8RAM - chains A and N of the 19 polymer chains in the assembly; structure by electron microscopy, 2.80 A resolution.

== Chain A ==
Protein: DNA-directed RNA polymerase II subunit RPB1
From: Saccharomyces cerevisiae
Notes: EC 2.7.7.6
UniProt: P04050 (RPB1_YEAST); numbering as in UniProt (aligned over 1-1733)
Amino-acid sequence (1733 residues; numbered 1 to 1733; the number before each row is that of its first residue):
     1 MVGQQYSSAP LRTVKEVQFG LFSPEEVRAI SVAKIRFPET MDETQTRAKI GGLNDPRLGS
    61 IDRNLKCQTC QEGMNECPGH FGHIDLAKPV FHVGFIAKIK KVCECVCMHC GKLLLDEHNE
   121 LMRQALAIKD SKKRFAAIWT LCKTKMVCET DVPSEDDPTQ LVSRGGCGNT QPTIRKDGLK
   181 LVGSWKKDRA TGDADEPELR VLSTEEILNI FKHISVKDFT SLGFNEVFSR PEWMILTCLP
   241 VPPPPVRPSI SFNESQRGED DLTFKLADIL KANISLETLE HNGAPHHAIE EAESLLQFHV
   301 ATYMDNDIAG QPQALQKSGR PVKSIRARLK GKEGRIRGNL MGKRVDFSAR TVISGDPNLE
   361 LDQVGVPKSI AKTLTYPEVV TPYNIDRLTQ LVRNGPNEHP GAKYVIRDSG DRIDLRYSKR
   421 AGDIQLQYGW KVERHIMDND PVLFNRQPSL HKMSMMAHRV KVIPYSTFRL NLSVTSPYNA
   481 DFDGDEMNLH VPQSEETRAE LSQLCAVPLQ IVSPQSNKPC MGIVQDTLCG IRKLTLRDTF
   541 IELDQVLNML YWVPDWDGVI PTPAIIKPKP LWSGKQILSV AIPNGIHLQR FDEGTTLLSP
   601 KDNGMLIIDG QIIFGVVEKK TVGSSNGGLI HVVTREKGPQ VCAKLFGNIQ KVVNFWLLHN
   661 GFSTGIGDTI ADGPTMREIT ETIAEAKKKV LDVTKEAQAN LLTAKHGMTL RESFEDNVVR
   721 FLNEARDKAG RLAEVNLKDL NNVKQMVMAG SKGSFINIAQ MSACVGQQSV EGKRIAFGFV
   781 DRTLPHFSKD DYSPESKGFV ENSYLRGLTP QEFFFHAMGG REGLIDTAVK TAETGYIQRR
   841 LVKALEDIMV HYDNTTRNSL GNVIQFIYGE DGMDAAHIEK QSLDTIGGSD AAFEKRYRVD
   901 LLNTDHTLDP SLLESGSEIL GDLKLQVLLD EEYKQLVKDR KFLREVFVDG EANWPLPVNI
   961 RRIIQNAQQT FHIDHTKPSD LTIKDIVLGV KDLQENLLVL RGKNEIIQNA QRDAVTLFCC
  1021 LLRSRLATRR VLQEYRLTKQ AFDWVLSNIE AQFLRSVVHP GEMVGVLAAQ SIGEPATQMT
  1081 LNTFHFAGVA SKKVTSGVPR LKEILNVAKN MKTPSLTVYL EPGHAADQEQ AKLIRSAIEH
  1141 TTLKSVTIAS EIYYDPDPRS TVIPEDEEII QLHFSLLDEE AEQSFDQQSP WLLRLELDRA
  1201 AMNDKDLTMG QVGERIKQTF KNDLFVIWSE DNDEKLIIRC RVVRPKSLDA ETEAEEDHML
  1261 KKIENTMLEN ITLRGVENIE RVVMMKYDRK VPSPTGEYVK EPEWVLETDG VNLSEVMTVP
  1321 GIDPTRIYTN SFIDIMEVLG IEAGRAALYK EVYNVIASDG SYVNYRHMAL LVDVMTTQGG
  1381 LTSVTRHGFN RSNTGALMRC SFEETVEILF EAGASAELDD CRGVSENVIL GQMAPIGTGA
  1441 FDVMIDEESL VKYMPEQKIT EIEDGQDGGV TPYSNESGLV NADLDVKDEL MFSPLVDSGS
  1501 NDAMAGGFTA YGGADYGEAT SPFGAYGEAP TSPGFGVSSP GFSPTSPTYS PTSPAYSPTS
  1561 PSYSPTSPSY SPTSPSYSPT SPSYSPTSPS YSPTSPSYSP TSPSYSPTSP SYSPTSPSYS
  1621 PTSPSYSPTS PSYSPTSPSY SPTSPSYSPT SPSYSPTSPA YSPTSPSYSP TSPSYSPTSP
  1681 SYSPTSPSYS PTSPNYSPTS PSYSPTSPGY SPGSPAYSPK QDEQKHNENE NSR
Not modelled in the structure: 1-3, 186-196, 253-256, 1080-1092, 1176-1186, 1245-1256, 1455-1733
Ion coordination: Zn2+ site 1: Cys-67, Cys-77; Zn2+ site 2: Cys-107, Cys-110, Cys-167; Mg2+: Asp-481, Asp-483, Asp-485 (shared with 1 residue of chain P)
Swiss-Prot annotation at these positions:
  - region: Pro-248 to Asp-260 (Lid loop), Asn-306 to Lys-323 (Rudder loop), Pro-810 to Glu-822 (Bridging helix)
  - binding site (Zn(2+)): Cys-67, Cys-70, Cys-77, His-80, Cys-107, Cys-110, Cys-148, Cys-167
  - binding site (Mg(2+)): Asp-481, Asp-483, Asp-485
  - modified residue: Thr-1471 (Phosphothreonine)
  - cross-link (Glycyl lysine isopeptide (Lys-Gly)): Lys-695 (interchain with G-Cter in ubiquitin), Lys-1246 (interchain with G-Cter in ubiquitin), Lys-1350 (interchain with G-Cter in ubiquitin)
  - natural variant: Ser-1653 to Pro-1659 (deletion: In strain: A364A)
  - mutagenesis: Lys-1246 (K1246R: Impairs ubiquitination during transcription stress)

== Chain N ==
Molecule: Non-template strand
Sequence (58 nucleotides; numbered 1 to 59; 1 number in that range is skipped by the numbering (no residue carries it; nothing is unmodelled there); the number before each row is that of its first residue):
     1 CGGTCTGCAT GTACACTAGT ACCT
    26 ACTCGAGTGA GCTTAAGCCT CAATAAAGCT TGCC
Not modelled in the structure: 1-15, 26-36, 55-59

== Chain A / chain N interface ==
Pairs across the interface (13; chain A residue first):
  Lys-101(A) with DC43(N), salt bridge to the phosphate
  Trp-139(A) with DC43(N), phosphate contact
  Lys-143(A) with DC44(N), salt bridge to the phosphate
  Lys-317(A) with DT24(N), base contact
  Asn-1106(A) with DA40(N), phosphate contact
  Val-1107(A) with DA40(N), sugar contact; DA41(N), phosphate contact
  Ala-1108(A) with DA40(N), hydrogen bond to the phosphate
  Lys-1109(A) with DA41(N), salt bridge to the phosphate
  Asn-1110(A) with DA40(N), phosphate contact
  Arg-1386(A) with DA40(N), base contact
  His-1387(A) with DA40(N), hydrogen bond to the base; DA41(N), hydrogen bond to the sugar
Also at the interface, not in a pair above, chain A (12 interface residues in all): Ser-1383
Also at the interface, not in a pair above, chain N (6 interface residues in all): DT39

== Summary ==
The interface between chain A and chain N involves 12 residues on one side and 6 on the other, with 3 hydrogen
bonds and 3 salt bridges. Among the polar pairs are His-1387(A)/DA40(N), His-1387(A)/DA41(N) and
Ala-1108(A)/DA40(N).
Here chain A is DNA-directed RNA polymerase II subunit RPB1 (Saccharomyces cerevisiae) and chain N is
Non-template strand. Entry 8RAM (Structure of Sen1 bound RNA Polymerase II pre-termination complex) was
determined by electron microscopy, deposited together with 8RAN, 8RAO and 8RAP.
